4CVC - chain A; structure by X-ray diffraction, 1.83 A resolution.

Chain A:
Protein: Alcohol dehydrogenase
Source organism: Pseudogluconobacter saccharoketogenes
Notes: EC 1.1.2.8
Reference sequence: Q93RE9 (Q93RE9_9BACT); residues 37-608 here = UniProt positions 37-608
Sequence (572 residues; numbered 37 to 608; the number before each row is that of its first residue):
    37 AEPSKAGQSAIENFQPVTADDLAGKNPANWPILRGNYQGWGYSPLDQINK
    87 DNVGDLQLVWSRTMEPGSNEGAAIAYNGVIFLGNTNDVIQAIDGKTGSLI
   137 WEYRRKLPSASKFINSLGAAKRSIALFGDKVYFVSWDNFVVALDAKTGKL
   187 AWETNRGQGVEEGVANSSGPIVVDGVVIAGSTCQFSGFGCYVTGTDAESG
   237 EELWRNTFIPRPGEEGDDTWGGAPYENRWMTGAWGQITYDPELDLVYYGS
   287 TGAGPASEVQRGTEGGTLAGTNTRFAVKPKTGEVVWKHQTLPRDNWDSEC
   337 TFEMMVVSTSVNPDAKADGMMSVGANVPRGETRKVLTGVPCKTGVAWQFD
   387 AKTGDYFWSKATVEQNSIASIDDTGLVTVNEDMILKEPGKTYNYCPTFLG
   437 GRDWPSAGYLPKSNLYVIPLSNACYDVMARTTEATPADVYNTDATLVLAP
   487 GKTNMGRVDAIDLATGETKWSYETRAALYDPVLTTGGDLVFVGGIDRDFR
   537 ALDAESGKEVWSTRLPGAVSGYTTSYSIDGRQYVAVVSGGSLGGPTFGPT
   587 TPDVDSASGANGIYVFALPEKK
Unresolved in the structure: 37-44, 607-608
Disulfides: Cys-219/Cys-226, Cys-336/Cys-377, Cys-431/Cys-460
Bound ions: Zn2+ site 1: Asp-57, Glu-262 (together with chloride ion); Zn2+ site 2: Gln-220, Glu-335 (together with pyrroloquinoline quinone); Zn2+ site 3: Asp-276, Glu-278, Lys-370; Zn2+ site 4: Glu-300, Asp-350, Glu-503; Zn2+ site 5: His-324 (together with propanoic acid); Zn2+ site 6: Glu-545, Ser-548
Small-molecule neighbours: pyrroloquinoline quinone (PQQ): Ser-104, Glu-106, Leu-153, Arg-158, Ser-203, Thr-218, Cys-219, Gln-220, Trp-270, Asp-333, Glu-335, Lys-378, Phe-434, Leu-435, Asp-439, Trp-440, Tyr-515, Leu-578
From the paper describing this entry:
  - conformationally variable residues: Asp-333, Tyr-476
  - binding site for di(hydroxyethyl)ether: Leu-153, Asp-333, Phe-434, Leu-435, Tyr-476, Leu-578
  - catalytic residues: Asp-333
  - binding site for pyrroloquinoline quinone: Lys-378, Asp-439
  - mutagenesis - Q220A, Q220E, D333A, D333N: abolished catalytic activity

Overview:
Bound to chain A: pyrroloquinoline quinone. Asp-57 and Glu-262 coordinate Zn2+ site 1. Gln-220 and Glu-335
form the Zn2+ site 2. From the paper: the catalytic residue Asp-333; Q220A, Q220E and D333A, among others,
abolish catalytic activity.
Chain A is Alcohol dehydrogenase (Pseudogluconobacter saccharoketogenes); the structure, Crystal structure of
quinone-dependent alcohol dehydrogenase from Pseudogluconobacter saccharoketogenenes with zinc in the active
site, was determined by X-ray diffraction.
